PDB entry 8ZNW | X-ray diffraction, 1.90 A resolution | chain A

# Chain A
Name: Beta-glucosidase
Organism: Cellulomonas biazotea
Notes: EC 3.2.1.21
Reference sequence: G1C1T5 (G1C1T5_9CELL); residues 1-447 here = UniProt positions 1-447
Chain sequence (447 residues; numbered 1 to 447; the number before each row is that of its first residue):
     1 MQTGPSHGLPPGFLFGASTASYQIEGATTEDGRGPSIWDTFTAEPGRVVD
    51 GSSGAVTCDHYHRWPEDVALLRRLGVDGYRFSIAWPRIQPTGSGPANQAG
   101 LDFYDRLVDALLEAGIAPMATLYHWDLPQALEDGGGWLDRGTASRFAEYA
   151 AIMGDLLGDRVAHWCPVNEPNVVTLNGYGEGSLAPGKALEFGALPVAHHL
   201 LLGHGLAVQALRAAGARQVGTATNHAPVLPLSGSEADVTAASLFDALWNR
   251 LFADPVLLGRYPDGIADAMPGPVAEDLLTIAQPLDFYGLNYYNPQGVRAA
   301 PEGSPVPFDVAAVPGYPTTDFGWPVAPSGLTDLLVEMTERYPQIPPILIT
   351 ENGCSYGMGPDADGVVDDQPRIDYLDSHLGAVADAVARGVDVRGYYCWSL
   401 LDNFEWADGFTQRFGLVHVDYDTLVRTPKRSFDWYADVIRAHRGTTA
Unresolved in the structure: 1-7, 299-306, 444-447
Residues lining bound ligands:
  - beta-D-glucopyranose (BGC), molecule 1: Gln23, His124, Trp125, Asn168, Glu169, Asn224, Asn290, Tyr292, Trp323, Glu351, Trp398, Glu405, Trp406, Phe414
  - beta-D-glucopyranose (BGC), molecule 2: Tyr292, Asn293, Pro294, Gln295, Ala312, Trp323, Pro324

# Overview
Bound to chain A: beta-D-glucopyranose.
Chain A is Beta-glucosidase (Cellulomonas biazotea); the structure, Crystal structure of beta-glucosidase Cba3
from Cellulomonas biazotea in complex with glucose, was determined by X-ray diffraction, deposited together
with 8ZNV.
